Entry 2AHY (X-ray diffraction, 2.40 A resolution); this record covers chains A and B.

# Chain A (and B)
Molecule: Potassium channel protein
Source organism: Bacillus cereus
Notes: chain B of this document is another copy of the same molecule, construct and numbering; everything in this record applies to it too
Sequence (110 residues; each row starts with the number of its first residue):
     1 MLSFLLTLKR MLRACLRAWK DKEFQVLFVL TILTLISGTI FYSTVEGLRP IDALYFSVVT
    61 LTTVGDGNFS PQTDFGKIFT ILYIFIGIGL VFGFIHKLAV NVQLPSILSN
Unresolved in the structure: 105-110 (chain B: 104-110)
Bound ions: Na+ site 1: Thr63, Val64 (shared with Thr63(B), Val64(B) of chain B); Na+ site 2: Thr63 (shared with Thr63(B) of chain B); Ca2+: Gly67 (shared with Gly67(B) of chain B)

# Chain A / chain B interface
Contacting residue pairs (42; chain A residue first):
  Phe4(A) - Gln25(B)
  Phe4(A) - Val26(B)  hydrophobic
  Phe4(A) - Val29(B)  hydrophobic
  Thr7(A) - Lys22(B)
  Thr7(A) - Glu23(B)
  Thr7(A) - Val26(B)
  Arg10(A) - Glu23(B)  salt bridge
  Met11(A) - Glu23(B)
  Met11(A) - Val26(B)  hydrophobic
  Met11(A) - Leu27(B)  hydrophobic
  Leu35(A) - Phe85(B)  hydrophobic
  Arg49(A) - Asp74(B)  salt bridge
  Ile51(A) - Asp74(B)
  Ile51(A) - Ile78(B)  hydrophobic
  Asp52(A) - Lys77(B)  salt bridge
  Tyr55(A) - Pro71(B)
  Tyr55(A) - Lys77(B)
  Tyr55(A) - Thr80(B)
  Tyr55(A) - Ile81(B)  hydrophobic
  Val58(A) - Ile81(B)  hydrophobic
  Val58(A) - Phe85(B)  hydrophobic
  Val59(A) - Ile84(B)  hydrophobic
  Thr62(A) - Thr63(B)
  Thr62(A) - Ile84(B)
  Thr63(A) - Thr63(B)
  Val64(A) - Thr60(B)
  Val64(A) - Thr63(B)
  Val64(A) - Val64(B)
  Val64(A) - Gly65(B)
  Val64(A) - Ile84(B)  hydrophobic
  Asp66(A) - Ser70(B)  hydrogen bond
  Gly67(A) - Asp66(B)
  Gly67(A) - Gly67(B)
  Asn68(A) - Asn68(B)  hydrogen bond (side chain-backbone)
  Asn68(A) - Phe69(B)
  Asn68(A) - Ser70(B)  hydrogen bond
  Phe94(A) - Phe92(B)  hydrophobic
  Leu98(A) - Phe92(B)  hydrophobic
  Val102(A) - Ala99(B)
  Val102(A) - Val100(B)
  Val102(A) - Gln103(B)
  Gln103(A) - Gln103(B)  hydrogen bond
Interface residues without a listed pair, chain A (25 interface residues in all): Ser3, Leu8, Leu54, Val91
Interface residues without a listed pair, chain B (29 interface residues in all): Phe56, His96

# In short
25 residues of chain A and 29 residues of chain B are in contact, with 4 hydrogen bonds and 3 salt bridges.
Polar pairs include Arg10(A)-Glu23(B), Arg49(A)-Asp74(B) and Asp52(A)-Lys77(B). Thr63(A) and Val64(A)
coordinate Na+ site 1.
Both chains are Potassium channel protein (Bacillus cereus). Entry 2AHY (Na+ complex of the NaK Channel) was
determined by X-ray diffraction, deposited together with 2AHZ.
